8HAH - chains A and I of the 11 polymer chains in the assembly; structure by electron microscopy, 3.90 A resolution.

Chain A:
Protein: Histone H3.1
Organism: Homo sapiens
Reference sequence: P68431 (H31_HUMAN); residues 1-135 here correspond to UniProt positions 2-136 (UniProt number = residue number + 1)
Amino-acid sequence (135 residues; each row starts with the number of its first residue):
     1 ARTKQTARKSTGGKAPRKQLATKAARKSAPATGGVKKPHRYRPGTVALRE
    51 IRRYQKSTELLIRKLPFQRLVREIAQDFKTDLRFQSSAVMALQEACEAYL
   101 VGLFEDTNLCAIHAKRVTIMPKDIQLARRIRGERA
Unresolved in the structure: 1-32
Curated features (UniProtKB/Swiss-Prot):
  - modified residue: Arg2 (Asymmetric dimethylarginine), Thr3 (Phosphothreonine), Lys4 (Allysine), Gln5 (5-glutamyl dopamine), Thr6 (Phosphothreonine), Arg8 (Citrulline), Lys9 (N6,N6,N6-trimethyllysine), Ser10 (ADP-ribosylserine), Thr11 (Phosphothreonine), Lys14 (N6-(2-hydroxyisobutyryl)lysine), Arg17 (Asymmetric dimethylarginine), Lys18 (N6-(2-hydroxyisobutyryl)lysine), Lys23 (N6-(2-hydroxyisobutyryl)lysine), Arg26 (Citrulline), Lys27 (N6,N6,N6-trimethyllysine), Ser28 (ADP-ribosylserine), Lys36 (N6,N6,N6-trimethyllysine), Lys37 (N6-methyllysine), Tyr41 (Phosphotyrosine), Lys56 (N6,N6,N6-trimethyllysine) and 8 more in UniProt
  - lipidation: Lys18 (N6-decanoyllysine)

Chain I:
Molecule: 180-nt DNA strand
Organism: Homo sapiens
Sequence (180 nucleotides; row label = number of the first residue in the row):
     1 ATCCGTCCGTTACCGCCATCAATATCCACCTGCAGATTCTACCAAAAGTG
    51 TATTTGGAAACTGCTCCATCAAAAGGCATGTTCAGCTGAATTCAGCTGAA
   101 CATGCCTTTTGATGGAGCAGTTTCCAAATACACTTTTGGTAGAATCTGCA
   151 GGTGGATATTGATGGCGGTAACGGACGGAT
Unresolved in the structure: 1-11, 176-180

Chain A / chain I interface:
Residue-residue contacts (8; chain A residue first):
  Lys37(A) with DA162(I), salt bridge to the phosphate
  His39(A) with DT160(I), sugar contact
  Arg42(A) with DG161(I), phosphate contact; DA162(I), salt bridge to the phosphate
  Arg72(A) with DA68(I), salt bridge to the phosphate
  Arg83(A) with DC67(I), sugar contact
  Val117(A) with DT87(I), phosphate contact
  Thr118(A) with DT87(I), phosphate contact
Interface residues without a listed pair, chain A (8 interface residues in all): Arg40

Overview:
Chain A and chain I form an interface of 8 and 6 residues respectively; the contacts include 3 salt bridges.
Among the polar pairs are Lys37(A)-DA162(I), Arg42(A)-DA162(I) and Arg72(A)-DA68(I).
Here chain A is Histone H3.1 and chain I is a 180-nt DNA strand, both from Homo sapiens. Entry 8HAH (Cryo-EM
structure of the p300 catalytic core bound to the H4K12acK16ac nucleosome, class 2 (3.9 angstrom ...) was
determined by electron microscopy (same publication as 8HAG, 8HAI, 8HAJ, 8HAK, 8HAL, 8HAM and 8HAN).
